Entry 7RIM (X-ray diffraction, 2.90 A resolution); this record covers chains B and J of the 13 polymer chains in the assembly.

== Chain B ==
Molecule: DNA-directed RNA polymerase II subunit RPB2
From: Saccharomyces cerevisiae (strain ATCC 204508 / S288c)
Notes: EC 2.7.7.6
Reference sequence: P08518 (RPB2_YEAST); residue numbers follow UniProt; this construct covers 1-1224
Chain sequence (1224 residues; numbered 1 to 1224; the number before each row is that of its first residue):
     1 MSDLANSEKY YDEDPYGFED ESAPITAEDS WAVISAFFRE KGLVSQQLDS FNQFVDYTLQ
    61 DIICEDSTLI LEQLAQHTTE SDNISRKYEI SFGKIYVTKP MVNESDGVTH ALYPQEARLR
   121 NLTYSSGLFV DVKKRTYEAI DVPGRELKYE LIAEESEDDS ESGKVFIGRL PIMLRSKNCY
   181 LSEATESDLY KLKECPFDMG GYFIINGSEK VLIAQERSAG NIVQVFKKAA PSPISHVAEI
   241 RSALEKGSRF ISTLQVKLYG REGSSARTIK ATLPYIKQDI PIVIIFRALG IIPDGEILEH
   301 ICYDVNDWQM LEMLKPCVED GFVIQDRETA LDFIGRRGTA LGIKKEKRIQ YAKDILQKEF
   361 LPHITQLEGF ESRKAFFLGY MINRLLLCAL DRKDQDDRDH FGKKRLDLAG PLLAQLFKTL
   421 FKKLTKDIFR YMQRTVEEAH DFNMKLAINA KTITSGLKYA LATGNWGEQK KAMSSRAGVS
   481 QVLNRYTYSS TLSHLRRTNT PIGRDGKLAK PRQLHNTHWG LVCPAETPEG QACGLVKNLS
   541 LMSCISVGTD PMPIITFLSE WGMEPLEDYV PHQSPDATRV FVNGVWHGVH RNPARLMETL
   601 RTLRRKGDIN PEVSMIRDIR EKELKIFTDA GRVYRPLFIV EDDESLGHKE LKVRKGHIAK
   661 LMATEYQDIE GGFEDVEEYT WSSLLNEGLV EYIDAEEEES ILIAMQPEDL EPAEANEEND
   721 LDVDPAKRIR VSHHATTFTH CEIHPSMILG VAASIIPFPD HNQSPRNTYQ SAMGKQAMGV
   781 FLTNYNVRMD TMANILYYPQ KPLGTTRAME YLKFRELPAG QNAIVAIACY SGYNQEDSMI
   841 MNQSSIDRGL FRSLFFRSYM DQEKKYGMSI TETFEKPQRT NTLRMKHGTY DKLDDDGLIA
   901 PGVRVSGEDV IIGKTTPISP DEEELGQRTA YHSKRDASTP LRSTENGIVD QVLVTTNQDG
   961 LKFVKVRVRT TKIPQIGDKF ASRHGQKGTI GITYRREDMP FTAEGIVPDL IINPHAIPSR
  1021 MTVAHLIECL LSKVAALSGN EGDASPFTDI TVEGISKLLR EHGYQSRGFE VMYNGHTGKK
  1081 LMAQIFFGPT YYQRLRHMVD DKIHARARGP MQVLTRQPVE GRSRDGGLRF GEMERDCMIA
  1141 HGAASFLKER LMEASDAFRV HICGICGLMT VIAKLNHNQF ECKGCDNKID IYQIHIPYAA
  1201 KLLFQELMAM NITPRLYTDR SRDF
Disordered / not traced: 1-19, 76-85, 139-161, 338-344, 439-445, 644-646, 669-675, 715-720, 920-929, 1222-1224
Metal / ion sites: Zn2+: Cys1163, Cys1166, Cys1182, Cys1185

== Chain J ==
Molecule: DNA-directed RNA polymerases I, II, and III subunit RPABC5
From: Saccharomyces cerevisiae (strain ATCC 204508 / S288c)
Reference sequence: P22139 (RPAB5_YEAST); numbering as in UniProt (aligned over 1-70)
Chain sequence (70 residues; row label = number of the first residue in the row):
     1 MIVPVRCFSC GKVVGDKWES YLNLLQEDEL DEGTALSRLG LKRYCCRRMI LTHVDLIEKF
    61 LRYNPLEKRD
Disordered / not traced: 66-70
Metal / ion sites: Zn2+: Cys7, Cys10, Cys45, Cys46
Swiss-Prot annotation at these positions:
  - binding site (Zn(2+)): Cys7, Cys10, Cys45, Cys46
  - cross-link: Lys59 (Glycyl lysine isopeptide (Lys-Gly) (interchain with G-Cter in ubiquitin))

== Interface between chain B and chain J ==
Contacting residue pairs (61; chain B residue first):
  Glu186(B) with Arg62(J), salt bridge
  Tyr190(B) with Lys59(J); Arg62(J); Tyr63(J), hydrophobic
  Cys195(B) with Tyr63(J)
  Pro196(B) with Tyr63(J)
  Thr783(B) with Lys59(J); Phe60(J); Tyr63(J), hydrogen bond
  Asn784(B) with Tyr63(J), hydrogen bond (backbone-side chain)
  Tyr785(B) with Met1(J); Phe60(J), hydrophobic
  Ile795(B) with Met1(J), hydrophobic
  Leu796(B) with Met1(J)
  Tyr797(B) with Met1(J), hydrogen bond (backbone-backbone)
  Tyr798(B) with Met1(J); Ile2(J); Pro4(J), hydrophobic
  Gln800(B) with Arg48(J); Met49(J); Thr52(J), hydrogen bond
  Lys801(B) with Leu51(J); Thr52(J), hydrogen bond (backbone-backbone); Val54(J)
  Leu803(B) with Leu51(J), hydrophobic; Thr52(J)
  Arg815(B) with Val54(J)
  Glu816(B) with Leu56(J)
  Leu817(B) with Leu56(J), hydrophobic
  Asn822(B) with Arg48(J), hydrogen bond (backbone-side chain); Thr52(J)
  Ile824(B) with Tyr44(J), hydrophobic; Arg48(J)
  Ser845(B) with Phe8(J)
  Arg848(B) with Cys7(J); Phe8(J), hydrogen bond (side chain-backbone); Ser9(J), hydrogen bond (side chain-backbone); Cys10(J); Gly11(J)
  Gly849(B) with Phe8(J)
  Leu850(B) with Phe8(J)
  Arg996(B) with Ser9(J)
  Glu1004(B) with Arg43(J)
  Ile1006(B) with Arg43(J); Tyr44(J), hydrophobic; Cys45(J), hydrophobic
  Asp1009(B) with Ser9(J), hydrogen bond; Arg48(J), salt bridge
  Ala1035(B) with Leu51(J)
  Ala1036(B) with Tyr44(J), hydrophobic; Arg47(J), hydrogen bond (backbone-side chain)
  Leu1037(B) with Tyr44(J), hydrophobic; Arg47(J), hydrogen bond (backbone-side chain)
  Ser1038(B) with Gly33(J)
  Gly1039(B) with Glu32(J); Gly33(J); Arg47(J); Leu51(J)
  Tyr1064(B) with Tyr44(J)
  Glu1070(B) with Tyr44(J), hydrogen bond
  Phe1087(B) with Tyr44(J)
Also at the interface, not in a pair above, chain B (51 interface residues in all): Ser187, Lys193, Glu194, Phe197, Val780, Val787, Pro799, Pro818, Gln821, Asn842, Ser844, Val1007, Lys1033, Asn1040, Gly1088, Pro1089
Also at the interface, not in a pair above, chain J (25 interface residues in all): His53

== Summary ==
51 residues of chain B and 25 residues of chain J are in contact, with 12 hydrogen bonds and 2 salt bridges.
Polar contacts include Glu186(B)-Arg62(J), Asp1009(B)-Arg48(J) and Thr783(B)-Tyr63(J). From UniProt: 4
Zn2+-binding residues on chain J.
Chain B is DNA-directed RNA polymerase II subunit RPB2 and chain J is DNA-directed RNA polymerases I, II, and
III subunit RPABC5, both from Saccharomyces cerevisiae (strain ATCC 204508 / S288c); the structure, RNA
polymerase II elongation complex with hairpin polyamide Py-Im 1, scaffold 1, was determined by X-ray
diffraction (same publication as 7RIP, 7RIQ, 7RIW, 7RIX and 7RIY).
